3WKJ - chains C and I of the 10 polymer chains in the assembly; structure by X-ray diffraction, 2.80 A resolution.

== Chain C ==
Molecule: Histone H2A type 1-B/E
Organism: Homo sapiens
UniProtKB: P04908 (H2A1B_HUMAN); residues 0-129 here correspond to UniProt positions 1-130 (UniProt number = residue number + 1)
Chain sequence (133 residues; numbered -3 to 129; the number before each row is that of its first residue; numbers below 1 keep their minus sign (Gly-3 is residue -3)):
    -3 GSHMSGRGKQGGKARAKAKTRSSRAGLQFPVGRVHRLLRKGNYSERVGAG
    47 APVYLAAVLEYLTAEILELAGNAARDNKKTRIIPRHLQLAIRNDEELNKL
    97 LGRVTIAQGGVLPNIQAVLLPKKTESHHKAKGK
Disordered / not traced: -3 to 11, 119-129
Construct notes: expression tag (-3 to -1)
Swiss-Prot annotation at these positions:
  - modified residue: Ser1 (N-acetylserine), Arg3 (Citrulline), Lys5 (N6-(2-hydroxyisobutyryl)lysine), Lys9 (N6-(2-hydroxyisobutyryl)lysine), Lys13 (N6-(beta-hydroxybutyryl)lysine), Lys36 (N6-(2-hydroxyisobutyryl)lysine), Lys74 (N6-(2-hydroxyisobutyryl)lysine), Lys75 (N6-(2-hydroxyisobutyryl)lysine), Lys95 (N6-(2-hydroxyisobutyryl)lysine), Gln104 (N5-methylglutamine), Lys118 (N6-(2-hydroxyisobutyryl)lysine), Lys119 (N6-crotonyllysine), Thr120 (Phosphothreonine), Lys125 (N6-crotonyllysine)
  - cross-link (Glycyl lysine isopeptide (Lys-Gly)): Lys13 (interchain with G-Cter in ubiquitin), Lys15 (interchain with G-Cter in ubiquitin), Lys119 (interchain with G-Cter in ubiquitin)

== Chain I ==
Molecule: 146-nt DNA strand
Organism: Homo sapiens
Sequence (146 nucleotides; numbered 1 to 146; the number before each row is that of its first residue):
     1 ATCAATATCCACCTGCAGATTCTACCAAAAGTGTATTTGGAAACTGCTCC
    51 ATCAAAAGGCATGTTCAGCTGAATTCAGCTGAACATGCCTTTTGATGGAG
   101 CAGTTTCCAAATACACTTTTGGTAGAATCTGCAGGTGGATATTGAT
Disordered / not traced: 146
Bound ions: Mn2+ near DG121 (its only coordinating residue here)

== Chain C / chain I interface ==
Pairs across the interface (11):
  Ala12(C) - DT32(I)  phosphate contact
  Lys13(C) - DG31(I)  phosphate contact
  Ala14(C) - DA30(I)  phosphate contact
  Lys15(C) - DA30(I)  hydrogen bond to the phosphate
  Lys15(C) - DG31(I)  phosphate contact
  Thr16(C) - DA30(I)  phosphate contact
  Arg17(C) - DA30(I)  salt bridge to the phosphate
  Gly28(C) - DA29(I)  sugar contact
  Arg32(C) - DA29(I)  salt bridge to the phosphate
  Arg42(C) - DT38(I)  sugar contact
  Lys74(C) - DA11(I)  salt bridge to the phosphate
Other interface residues (no listed pair), chain C (13 interface residues in all): Arg20, Arg29, Arg77
Other interface residues (no listed pair), chain I (7 interface residues in all): DA19

== Summary ==
13 residues of chain C and 7 residues of chain I are in contact; the contacts include 1 hydrogen bond and 3
salt bridges. Polar pairs include Lys15(C)-DA30(I), Arg17(C)-DA30(I) and Arg32(C)-DA29(I).
Chain C is Histone H2A type 1-B/E and chain I is a 146-nt DNA strand, both from Homo sapiens; the structure,
The nucleosome containing human TSH2B, was determined by X-ray diffraction.
